PDB entry 4IPE | X-ray diffraction, 2.29 A resolution | chains A and B

Chain A (and B):
Name: TNF receptor-associated protein 1
Source organism: Danio rerio
Notes: chain B of this document is another copy of the same molecule, construct and numbering; everything in this record applies to it too
UniProt: A8WFV1 (A8WFV1_DANRE); numbering as in UniProt (aligned over 1-719)
Chain sequence (719 residues; numbered 1 to 719; the number before each row is that of its first residue):
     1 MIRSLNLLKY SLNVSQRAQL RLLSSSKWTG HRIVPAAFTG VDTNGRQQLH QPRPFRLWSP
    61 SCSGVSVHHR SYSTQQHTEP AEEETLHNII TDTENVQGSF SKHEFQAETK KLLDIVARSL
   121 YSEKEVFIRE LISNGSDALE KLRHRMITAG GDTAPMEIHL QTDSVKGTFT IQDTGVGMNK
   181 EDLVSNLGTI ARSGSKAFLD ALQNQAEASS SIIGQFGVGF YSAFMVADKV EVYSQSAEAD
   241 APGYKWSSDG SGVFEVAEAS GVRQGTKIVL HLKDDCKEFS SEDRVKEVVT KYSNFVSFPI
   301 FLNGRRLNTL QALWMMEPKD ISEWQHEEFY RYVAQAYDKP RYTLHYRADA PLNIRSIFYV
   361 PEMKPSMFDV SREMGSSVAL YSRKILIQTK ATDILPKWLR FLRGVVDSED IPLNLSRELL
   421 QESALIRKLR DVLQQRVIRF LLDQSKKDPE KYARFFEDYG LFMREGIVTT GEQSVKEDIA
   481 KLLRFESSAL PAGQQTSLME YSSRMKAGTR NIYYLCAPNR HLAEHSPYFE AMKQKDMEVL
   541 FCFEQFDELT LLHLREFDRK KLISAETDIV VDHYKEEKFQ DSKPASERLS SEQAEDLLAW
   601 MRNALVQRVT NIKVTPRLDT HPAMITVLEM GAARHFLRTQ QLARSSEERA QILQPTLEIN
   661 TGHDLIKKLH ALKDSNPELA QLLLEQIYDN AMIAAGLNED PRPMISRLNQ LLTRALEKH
Disordered / not traced: 1-84, 153, 240-241, 370-375, 567-587, 617, 639-652, 718-719 (chain B: 1-84, 149-152, 201-208, 373-376, 389-392, 640-651, 718-719)
Cystine bridges: Cys-516/Cys-542
Ion coordination: Mg2+: Asn-134 (together with AMP-PNP)
Residues lining bound ligands: AMP-PNP (ANP; phosphoaminophosphonic acid-adenylate ester): Glu-130, Asn-134, Gly-135, Asp-137, Ala-138, Lys-141, Asp-173, Gly-177, Met-178, Asn-186, Leu-187, Arg-192, Ser-193, Gly-194, Ser-195, Gly-214, Gln-215, Phe-216, Gly-217, Val-218, Gly-219, Phe-220, Thr-266, Arg-417
What the authors report for this chain:
  - contacts within the chain: Lys-384/Asp-407 (hydrogen bond), Arg-383/Glu-409 (hydrogen bond), Cys-516/Cys-542
  - mutagenesis - H87A (3-fold), E157A (3-fold): increased catalytic activity
  - conformationally variable residues (loop rearrangement): Asp-407, Ile-411 to Glu-422
  - binding site for AMP-PNP: Arg-417
  - mutagenesis - N519A/H521A/L522K, L522K, E566A/I569K, E566A: decreased catalytic activity

How chain A and chain B interact:
Residue-residue contacts - 221 pairs, chain A then chain B:
  Leu-86(A) with Asn-303(B); Gly-304(B); Arg-305(B)
  His-87(A) with Glu-157(B), salt bridge; His-159(B); Phe-301(B); Gly-304(B), hydrogen bond (backbone-backbone)
  Asn-88(A) with His-159(B); Gln-161(B), hydrogen bond; Gly-304(B)
  Ile-89(A) with His-159(B); Gln-172(B); Thr-174(B); Arg-263(B)
  Ile-90(A) with His-159(B); Gln-161(B); Thr-170(B); Gln-172(B)
  Thr-91(A) with Lys-267(B), hydrogen bond (backbone-side chain)
  Thr-93(A) with Ser-260(B); Gly-261(B), hydrogen bond (side chain-backbone)
  Glu-94(A) with Tyr-233(B); Ser-260(B); Gly-261(B); Val-262(B); Lys-267(B), salt bridge
  Asn-95(A) with Ala-259(B); Ser-260(B), hydrogen bond (backbone-backbone)
  Gln-97(A) with Glu-258(B), hydrogen bond (backbone-backbone); Ser-260(B), hydrogen bond
  Ser-99(A) with Ala-257(B)
  Phe-100(A) with Glu-255(B); Val-256(B); Ala-257(B), hydrophobic
  Ser-101(A) with Lys-180(B); Phe-254(B); Glu-255(B); Val-256(B), hydrogen bond (backbone-backbone)
  Lys-102(A) with Phe-254(B)
  His-103(A) with Val-253(B); Phe-254(B), hydrogen bond (backbone-backbone)
  Glu-104(A) with Gly-252(B); Val-253(B); Phe-254(B)
  Phe-105(A) with Thr-109(B); Leu-113(B), hydrophobic; Leu-187(B); Gly-188(B); Tyr-221(B), hydrophobic; Trp-246(B), hydrophobic; Ser-248(B); Gly-252(B), hydrogen bond (backbone-backbone); Val-253(B); Phe-254(B), hydrophobic
  Gln-106(A) with Thr-109(B); Gly-188(B), hydrogen bond (backbone-backbone); Thr-189(B); Ile-190(B), hydrogen bond (backbone-backbone)
  Ala-107(A) with Ala-107(B), hydrophobic; Thr-109(B); Thr-189(B); Ile-190(B)
  Glu-108(A) with Thr-189(B); Ile-190(B), hydrogen bond (backbone-backbone); Ala-191(B); Arg-192(B), salt bridge
  Thr-109(A) with Phe-105(B); Gln-106(B); Ala-107(B)
  Lys-111(A) with Ala-191(B), hydrogen bond (side chain-backbone); Gln-215(B); Phe-216(B)
  Leu-112(A) with Leu-112(B), hydrophobic
  Leu-113(A) with Phe-105(B), hydrophobic
  Ile-115(A) with Phe-216(B); Leu-415(B), hydrophobic
  Arg-118(A) with Gln-421(B), hydrogen bond (backbone-side chain)
  Ser-119(A) with Phe-216(B); Asn-414(B); Leu-415(B), hydrogen bond (backbone-backbone); Gln-421(B)
  Leu-120(A) with Gln-421(B)
  Tyr-121(A) with Gln-421(B), hydrogen bond (backbone-side chain)
  Ser-122(A) with Leu-420(B); Gln-421(B); Glu-422(B)
  Glu-123(A) with Ser-423(B)
  Glu-157(A) with His-87(B), salt bridge; Ile-89(B)
  His-159(A) with His-87(B); Asn-88(B); Ile-89(B); Ile-90(B)
  Gln-161(A) with Asn-88(B), hydrogen bond; Ile-90(B)
  Thr-170(A) with Ile-90(B)
  Gln-172(A) with Ile-89(B); Ile-90(B)
  Lys-180(A) with Ser-101(B), hydrogen bond
  Leu-187(A) with Phe-105(B)
  Gly-188(A) with Phe-105(B); Gln-106(B), hydrogen bond (backbone-backbone)
  Thr-189(A) with Gln-106(B); Ala-107(B); Glu-108(B)
  Ile-190(A) with Gln-106(B), hydrogen bond (backbone-backbone); Ala-107(B); Glu-108(B), hydrogen bond (backbone-backbone)
  Ala-191(A) with Glu-108(B); Lys-111(B); Leu-112(B), hydrophobic
  Arg-192(A) with Glu-108(B), salt bridge
  Phe-216(A) with Ile-115(B); Ser-119(B)
  Tyr-221(A) with Phe-105(B), hydrophobic
  Tyr-233(A) with Glu-94(B)
  Lys-245(A) with Val-96(B)
  Trp-246(A) with Phe-105(B), hydrophobic
  Ser-248(A) with Phe-105(B)
  Gly-252(A) with Glu-104(B); Phe-105(B), hydrogen bond (backbone-backbone)
  Val-253(A) with His-103(B); Phe-105(B)
  Phe-254(A) with Ser-101(B); Lys-102(B); His-103(B), hydrogen bond (backbone-backbone); Glu-104(B); Phe-105(B)
  Glu-255(A) with Phe-100(B); Ser-101(B); Lys-102(B)
  Val-256(A) with Phe-100(B); Ser-101(B), hydrogen bond (backbone-backbone); His-103(B)
  Ala-257(A) with Val-96(B), hydrophobic; Ser-99(B); Phe-100(B), hydrophobic
  Glu-258(A) with Val-96(B); Gln-97(B), hydrogen bond (backbone-backbone)
  Ala-259(A) with Asn-95(B)
  Ser-260(A) with Glu-94(B); Asn-95(B), hydrogen bond (backbone-backbone); Gln-97(B), hydrogen bond
  Gly-261(A) with Thr-93(B); Glu-94(B)
  Val-262(A) with Glu-94(B)
  Arg-263(A) with Ile-89(B)
  Lys-267(A) with Ile-90(B); Thr-91(B), hydrogen bond (side chain-backbone); Glu-94(B), salt bridge
  Phe-301(A) with His-87(B)
  Asn-303(A) with Asn-88(B)
  Gly-304(A) with Leu-86(B); His-87(B), hydrogen bond (backbone-backbone); Asn-88(B)
  Arg-305(A) with Leu-86(B)
  Met-367(A) with Glu-465(B); Leu-549(B), hydrophobic
  Phe-368(A) with Thr-469(B)
  Asp-369(A) with Thr-469(B)
  Arg-400(A) with Ser-371(B); Arg-372(B)
  Asn-414(A) with Ser-119(B), hydrogen bond (side chain-backbone); Leu-120(B), hydrogen bond (side chain-backbone); Tyr-121(B); Ser-122(B)
  Leu-415(A) with Ile-115(B), hydrophobic; Ser-119(B), hydrogen bond (backbone-backbone); Leu-120(B), hydrophobic
  Glu-418(A) with Leu-419(B)
  Leu-419(A) with Glu-418(B); Leu-419(B), hydrophobic
  Leu-420(A) with Ser-122(B)
  Gln-421(A) with Arg-118(B), hydrogen bond (side chain-backbone); Ser-119(B); Leu-120(B); Tyr-121(B), hydrogen bond (side chain-backbone); Ser-122(B)
  Glu-422(A) with Ser-122(B), hydrogen bond (backbone-backbone); Glu-123(B); Lys-124(B), hydrogen bond (side chain-backbone)
  Glu-465(A) with Arg-372(B)
  Thr-469(A) with Arg-372(B)
  Phe-546(A) with Phe-368(B), hydrophobic
  Pro-622(A) with Asn-709(B)
  Leu-665(A) with Asn-709(B); Leu-712(B), hydrophobic; Thr-713(B)
  Lys-668(A) with Leu-716(B)
  Leu-683(A) with Leu-716(B), hydrophobic
  Gln-686(A) with Leu-708(B)
  Asn-690(A) with Ile-705(B); Leu-708(B); Asn-709(B), hydrogen bond
  Ile-693(A) with Pro-701(B), hydrophobic; Arg-702(B); Ile-705(B), hydrophobic
  Glu-699(A) with Pro-701(B)
  Asp-700(A) with Pro-518(B)
  Pro-701(A) with Ile-693(B); Pro-701(B), hydrophobic
  Arg-702(A) with Pro-518(B); Leu-522(B); Ile-693(B); Ala-694(B)
  Ile-705(A) with Asn-690(B)
  Ser-706(A) with His-621(B)
  Leu-708(A) with Asn-690(B); Leu-708(B), hydrophobic
  Asn-709(A) with Pro-622(B); Asn-690(B), hydrogen bond
  Leu-711(A) with Leu-712(B), hydrophobic
  Leu-712(A) with Leu-711(B), hydrophobic
  Thr-713(A) with His-663(B); Leu-665(B)
  Ala-715(A) with Ala-715(B); Leu-716(B), hydrophobic
  Leu-716(A) with Lys-668(B), hydrogen bond (backbone-side chain); Leu-683(B), hydrophobic; Ala-715(B), hydrophobic
  Glu-717(A) with Lys-668(B)
Also at the interface, not in a pair above, chain A (114 interface residues in all): Thr-85, Asp-92, Val-96, Leu-160, Val-184, Gly-250, Leu-413, Ser-416, Val-468, Leu-672, Ala-694, Gly-696, Pro-703
Also at the interface, not in a pair above, chain B (121 interface residues in all): Asp-92, Leu-160, Val-184, Ser-193, Val-218, Lys-245, Met-367, Lys-397, Leu-413, Val-468, Cys-516, Leu-672, Leu-679, Gln-686, Gly-696, Asn-698, Glu-717
Interface features reported in the paper:
  - pairs named by the authors: His-87(A)/Glu-157(B) (salt bridge)

Overview:
Chain A and chain B form an interface of 114 and 121 residues respectively; the contacts include 40 hydrogen
bonds and 6 salt bridges. Among the polar pairs are His-87(A)/Glu-157(B), Glu-94(A)/Lys-267(B) and
Glu-108(A)/Arg-192(B). The authors report a salt bridge between His-87(A) and Glu-157(B). The paper reports a
binding site for AMP-PNP at Arg-417(A); N519A/H521A/L522K, L522K and E566A/I569K of chain A, among others,
reduce catalytic activity; 6 substitutions were tested in all.
Both chains are TNF receptor-associated protein 1 (Danio rerio). Entry 4IPE (Crystal structure of
mitochondrial Hsp90 (TRAP1) with AMPPNP) was determined by X-ray diffraction together with 4IVG, 4IYN and 4J0B
from the same study.
